Entry 8XRI (X-ray diffraction, 2.92 A resolution); this record covers chains A and B of the 6 polymer chains in the assembly.

# Chain A (and B)
Molecule: DNA topoisomerase 2
From: African swine fever virus BA71V
Notes: EC 5.6.2.2; chain B of this document is another copy of the same molecule, construct and numbering; everything in this record applies to it too
UniProt: Q00942 (TOP2_ASFB7); numbering as in UniProt (aligned over 409-1192)
Chain sequence (784 residues; row label = number of the first residue in the row):
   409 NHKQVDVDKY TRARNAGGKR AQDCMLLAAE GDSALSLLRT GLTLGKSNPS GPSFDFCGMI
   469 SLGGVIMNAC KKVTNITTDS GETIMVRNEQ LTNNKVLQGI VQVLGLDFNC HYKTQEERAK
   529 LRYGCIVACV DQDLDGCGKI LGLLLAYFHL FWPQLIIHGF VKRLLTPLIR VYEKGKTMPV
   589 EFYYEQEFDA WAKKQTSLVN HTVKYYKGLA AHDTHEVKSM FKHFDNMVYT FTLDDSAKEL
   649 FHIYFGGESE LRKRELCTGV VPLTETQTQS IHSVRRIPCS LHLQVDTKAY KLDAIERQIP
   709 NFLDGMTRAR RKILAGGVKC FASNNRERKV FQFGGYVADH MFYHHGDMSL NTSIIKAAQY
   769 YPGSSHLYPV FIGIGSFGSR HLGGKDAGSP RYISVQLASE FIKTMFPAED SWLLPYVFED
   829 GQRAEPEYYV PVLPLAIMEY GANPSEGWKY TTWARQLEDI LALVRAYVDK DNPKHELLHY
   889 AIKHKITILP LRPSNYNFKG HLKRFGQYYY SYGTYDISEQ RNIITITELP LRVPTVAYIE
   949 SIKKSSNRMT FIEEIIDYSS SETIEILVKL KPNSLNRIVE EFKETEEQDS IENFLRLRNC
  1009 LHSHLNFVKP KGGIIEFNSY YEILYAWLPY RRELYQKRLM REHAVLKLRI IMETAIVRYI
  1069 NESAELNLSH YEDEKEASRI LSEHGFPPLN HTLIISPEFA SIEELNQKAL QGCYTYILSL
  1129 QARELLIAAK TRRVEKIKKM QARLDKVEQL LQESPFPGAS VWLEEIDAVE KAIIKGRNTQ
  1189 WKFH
Not modelled in the structure: 409-412, 485-491 (chain B: 409-412, 458, 485-491)
UniProt features mapped onto this chain:
  - active site: Y800 (O-(5'-phospho-DNA)-tyrosine intermediate)
  - binding site (Mg(2+)): E438, D539, D541
  - site: R799 (Transition state stabilizer)
  - mutagenesis: Y800 (Y800F: Complette loss of topoisomersae II activity)
Metal / ion sites: Mg2+ site 1: E438, D539, D541 (shared with 2 residues of chain C); Mg2+ site 2: E593, E827

# Interface between chain A and chain B
Pairs across the interface - 118 pairs, chain A then chain B:
  R422(A) with I964(B); D965(B), hydrogen bond (side chain-backbone); Y966(B)
  S441(A) with G796(B); S797(B), hydrogen bond (side chain-backbone); Y800(B)
  S444(A) with D794(B), hydrogen bond (side chain-backbone)
  R447(A) with L790(B); D794(B), salt bridge
  T448(A) with S969(B), hydrogen bond (backbone-side chain)
  T451(A) with S967(B); S968(B); S969(B), hydrogen bond (backbone-backbone)
  L452(A) with S969(B)
  G453(A) with S968(B)
  D463(A) with Y966(B), hydrogen bond
  K612(A) with E735(B); I782(B)
  K615(A) with R799(B), hydrogen bond (side chain-backbone)
  G616(A) with Y800(B)
  A618(A) with G783(B); S784(B), hydrogen bond (backbone-backbone); I801(B)
  A619(A) with G783(B); Y800(B)
  H620(A) with G783(B)
  D621(A) with G781(B); I782(B); G783(B), hydrogen bond (side chain-backbone); K1190(B), salt bridge
  T622(A) with K1190(B)
  R734(A) with D747(B), salt bridge
  E735(A) with K612(B), salt bridge
  R736(A) with D747(B), salt bridge
  K737(A) with Y613(B); K615(B)
  F739(A) with A746(B), hydrophobic; D755(B)
  Q740(A) with G743(B); A746(B); D747(B)
  G743(A) with Q740(B)
  A746(A) with F739(B), hydrophobic; Q740(B)
  D747(A) with R734(B), salt bridge; R736(B); Q740(B)
  G754(A) with R799(B)
  D755(A) with F739(B)
  G781(A) with D621(B)
  I782(A) with K612(B); D621(B)
  G783(A) with A618(B); A619(B); H620(B); D621(B), hydrogen bond (backbone-side chain)
  S784(A) with A618(B), hydrogen bond (backbone-backbone)
  H789(A) with R447(B)
  D794(A) with S444(B), hydrogen bond (backbone-side chain)
  G796(A) with S441(B)
  S797(A) with S441(B), hydrogen bond (backbone-side chain)
  R799(A) with K615(B), hydrogen bond (backbone-side chain); G754(B)
  Y800(A) with S441(B); G616(B); A619(B)
  I801(A) with A618(B)
  V944(A) with R447(B)
  I964(A) with R422(B)
  D965(A) with R422(B), hydrogen bond (backbone-side chain)
  Y966(A) with D463(B)
  S967(A) with T451(B)
  S968(A) with T451(B)
  S969(A) with T448(B); T451(B), hydrogen bond (backbone-backbone)
  L1076(A) with L1134(B)
  S1077(A) with S1071(B); L1133(B); I1135(B)
  Y1079(A) with L1134(B); I1135(B)
  E1080(A) with L1134(B); I1135(B); A1136(B), hydrogen bond (backbone-backbone)
  D1081(A) with L1134(B); A1136(B)
  E1082(A) with L1134(B)
  T1123(A) with R1131(B)
  L1126(A) with Q1129(B); A1130(B), hydrogen bond (backbone-backbone); R1131(B), hydrogen bond (backbone-backbone)
  S1127(A) with Q1129(B), hydrogen bond; R1131(B), hydrogen bond
  L1128(A) with L1128(B); Q1129(B); A1130(B), hydrogen bond (backbone-backbone)
  Q1129(A) with L1126(B); S1127(B), hydrogen bond; L1128(B)
  A1130(A) with I1125(B); L1126(B), hydrogen bond (backbone-backbone); L1128(B), hydrogen bond (backbone-backbone)
  R1131(A) with E1082(B), salt bridge; T1123(B); L1126(B), hydrogen bond (backbone-backbone); S1127(B), hydrogen bond
  L1133(A) with N1075(B)
  L1134(A) with Y1079(B); E1080(B); D1081(B); E1082(B)
  I1135(A) with Y1079(B), hydrogen bond (backbone-backbone); E1080(B), hydrogen bond (backbone-backbone)
  A1136(A) with E1080(B), hydrogen bond (backbone-backbone)
  R1140(A) with E1082(B), salt bridge
  K1190(A) with D621(B); T622(B)
  H1192(A) with D621(B)
Other interface residues (no listed pair), chain A (70 interface residues in all): L445, L790, S802, I1125
Other interface residues (no listed pair), chain B (72 interface residues in all): L452, D539, H623, K737, G742, M756, Y1067, H1078, A1085, H1192

# Overview
70 residues of chain A and 72 residues of chain B are in contact; the contacts include 30 hydrogen bonds and 8
salt bridges. Polar contacts include R447(A)-D794(B), D621(A)-K1190(B) and R734(A)-D747(B).
Both chains are DNA topoisomerase 2 (African swine fever virus BA71V). Entry 8XRI (The crystal structure of
AsfvTopII in complex with both G-DNA and T-DNA) was determined by X-ray diffraction.
